PDB entry 4R02 | X-ray diffraction, 2.50 A resolution | chains Z and a of the 28 polymer chains in the assembly

[Chain Z]
Molecule: Proteasome subunit beta type-6
Source organism: Saccharomyces cerevisiae
Notes: EC 3.4.25.1
Reference sequence: P23724 (PSB6_YEAST); residues 1-222 here correspond to UniProt positions 20-241 (UniProt number = residue number + 19)
Chain sequence (222 residues; numbered 1 to 222; the number before each row is that of its first residue):
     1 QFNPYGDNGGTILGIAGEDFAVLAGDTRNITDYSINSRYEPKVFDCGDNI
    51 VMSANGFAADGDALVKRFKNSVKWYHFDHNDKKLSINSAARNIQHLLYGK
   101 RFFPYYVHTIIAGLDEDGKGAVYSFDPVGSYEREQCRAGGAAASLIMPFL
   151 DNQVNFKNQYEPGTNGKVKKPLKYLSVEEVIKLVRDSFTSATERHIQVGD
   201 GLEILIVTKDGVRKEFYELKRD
Bound ions: Mg2+: Thr192, His195, Val198
Ligand contacts: BSc4999 (3E5; N-[(benzyloxy)carbonyl]-L-leucyl-N-{(2S,3S)-1-[(2,4-dimethylphenyl)amino]-2-hydroxy-5-methyl-1-oxohexan-3-yl}-L-leucinamide): Pro104, Tyr106, Asp126, Pro127, Val128, Ser130

[Chain a]
Molecule: Proteasome subunit beta type-7
Source organism: Saccharomyces cerevisiae
Notes: EC 3.4.25.1
Reference sequence: P30657 (PSB7_YEAST); residues -12 to 233 here correspond to UniProt positions 21-266 (UniProt number = residue number + 33)
Chain sequence (246 residues; each row starts with the number of its first residue; numbers below 1 keep their minus sign (Thr-12 is residue -12)):
   -12 TQIANAGASPMVNTQQPIVTGTSVISMKYDNGVIIAADNLGSYGSLLRFN
    38 GVERLIPVGDNTVVGISGDISDMQHIERLLKDLVTENAYDNPLADAEEAL
    88 EPSYIFEYLATVMYQRRSKMNPLWNAIIVAGVQSNGDQFLRYVNLLGVTY
   138 SSPTLATGFGAHMANPLLRKVVDRESDIPKTTVQVAEEAIVNAMRVLYYR
   188 DARSSRNFSLAIIDKNTGLTFKKNLQVENMKWDFAKDIKGYGTQKI
Unresolved in the structure: -12 to 0

[Interface between chain Z and chain a]
Contacting residue pairs (39; chain Z residue first):
  Gln1(Z) with Thr1(a), hydrogen bond
  Phe2(Z) with Thr1(a); Arg104(a); Pro109(a), hydrophobic; Leu132(a), hydrophobic; Leu133(a), hydrophobic
  Asn3(Z) with Leu133(a)
  Pro4(Z) with Arg104(a), hydrogen bond (backbone-side chain); Met107(a), hydrophobic; Leu133(a)
  Asn8(Z) with Val135(a)
  Asn29(Z) with Tyr137(a)
  Ser34(Z) with His149(a), hydrogen bond
  Ile35(Z) with Arg156(a), hydrogen bond (backbone-side chain)
  Asn36(Z) with Tyr137(a), hydrogen bond; Ser139(a); Arg156(a)
  Ser37(Z) with Ser138(a), hydrogen bond (side chain-backbone)
  Tyr39(Z) with Ser138(a)
  Glu40(Z) with Arg128(a), salt bridge; Tyr137(a); Ser138(a), hydrogen bond (side chain-backbone)
  Phe57(Z) with Arg104(a); Leu133(a); Val135(a), hydrophobic
  Ala59(Z) with Tyr101(a); Leu133(a); Gly134(a); Val135(a)
  Asp60(Z) with Tyr101(a), hydrogen bond; Arg104(a), salt bridge
  Asp62(Z) with Thr136(a)
  Ala63(Z) with Tyr101(a)
  Lys66(Z) with Glu94(a), salt bridge
  Phe103(Z) with Ser105(a)
  Tyr105(Z) with Tyr101(a)
  Glu218(Z) with Arg161(a), salt bridge
  Arg221(Z) with Asp160(a), salt bridge; Arg161(a)
Other interface residues (no listed pair), chain Z (24 interface residues in all): Tyr5, Gly6
Other interface residues (no listed pair), chain a (22 interface residues in all): Trp111, Leu142

[Summary]
24 residues of chain Z and 22 residues of chain a are in contact, with 8 hydrogen bonds and 5 salt bridges.
Polar pairs include Glu40(Z)-Arg128(a), Asp60(Z)-Arg104(a) and Lys66(Z)-Glu94(a). Bound to chain Z: BSc4999.
Thr192(Z), His195(Z) and Val198(Z) coordinate Mg2+.
Chain Z is Proteasome subunit beta type-6 and chain a is Proteasome subunit beta type-7, both from
Saccharomyces cerevisiae; the structure, yCP in complex with BSc4999 (alpha-Keto Phenylamide), was determined
by X-ray diffraction.
